4QV4 - chains A and B of the 28 polymer chains in the assembly; structure by X-ray diffraction, 2.70 A resolution.

Chain A:
Protein: Proteasome subunit alpha type-2
From: Saccharomyces cerevisiae
Notes: EC 3.4.25.1; engineered mutation(s): M45T
UniProt: P23639 (PSA2_YEAST); residues 1-250 here = UniProt positions 1-250
Amino-acid sequence (250 residues; each row starts with the number of its first residue):
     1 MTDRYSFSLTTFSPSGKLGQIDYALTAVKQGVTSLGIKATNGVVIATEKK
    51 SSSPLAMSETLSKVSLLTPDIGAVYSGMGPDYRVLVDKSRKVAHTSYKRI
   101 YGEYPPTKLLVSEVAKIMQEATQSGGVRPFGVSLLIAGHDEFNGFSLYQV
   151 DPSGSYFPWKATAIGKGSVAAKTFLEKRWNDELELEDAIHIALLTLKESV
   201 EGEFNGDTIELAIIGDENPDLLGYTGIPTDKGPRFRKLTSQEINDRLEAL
UniProt features mapped onto this chain:
  - cross-link: Lys108 (Glycyl lysine isopeptide (Lys-Gly) (interchain with G-Cter in ubiquitin))

Chain B:
Protein: Proteasome subunit alpha type-3
From: Saccharomyces cerevisiae
Notes: EC 3.4.25.1
UniProt: P23638 (PSA3_YEAST); residues 0-257 here correspond to UniProt positions 1-258 (UniProt number = residue number + 1)
Amino-acid sequence (258 residues; each row starts with the number of its first residue; numbering starts at 0):
     0 MGSRRYDSRTTIFSPEGRLYQVEYALESISHAGTAIGIMASDGIVLAAER
    50 KVTSTLLEQDTSTEKLYKLNDKIAVAVAGLTADAEILINTARIHAQNYLK
   100 TYNEDIPVEILVRRLSDIKQGYTQHGGLRPFGVSFIYAGYDDRYGYQLYT
   150 SNPSGNYTGWKAISVGANTSAAQTLLQMDYKDDMKVDDAIELALKTLSKT
   200 TDSSALTYDRLEFATIRKGANDGEVYQKIFKPQEIKDILVKTGITKKDED
   250 EEADEDMK
Unresolved in the structure: 0, 245-257
UniProt features mapped onto this chain:
  - cross-link (Glycyl lysine isopeptide (Lys-Gly)): Lys99 (interchain with G-Cter in ubiquitin), Lys198 (interchain with G-Cter in ubiquitin), Lys230 (interchain with G-Cter in ubiquitin)

Interface between chain A and chain B:
Contacting residue pairs - 63 pairs, chain A then chain B:
  Arg4(A) - Ser2(B)  hydrogen bond (backbone-side chain)
  Tyr5(A) - Ser2(B)
  Tyr5(A) - Tyr5(B)
  Ser6(A) - Gly125(B)
  Ser6(A) - Leu127(B)
  Phe7(A) - Ser2(B)
  Phe7(A) - Tyr5(B)
  Phe7(A) - Asp6(B)
  Phe7(A) - Gly126(B)
  Ser8(A) - Gly126(B)  hydrogen bond (backbone-backbone)
  Ser8(A) - Leu127(B)
  Ser8(A) - Arg128(B)  hydrogen bond (side chain-backbone)
  Thr10(A) - Arg128(B)
  Thr11(A) - Ser7(B)
  Thr11(A) - Thr9(B)
  Thr11(A) - Gln20(B)
  Phe12(A) - Gln20(B)
  Phe12(A) - Tyr23(B)
  Phe12(A) - Ser27(B)
  Phe12(A) - Leu79(B)  hydrophobic
  Phe12(A) - Arg128(B)
  Phe12(A) - Pro129(B)
  Phe12(A) - Gly131(B)
  Ser13(A) - Tyr23(B)
  Pro14(A) - Tyr23(B)  hydrophobic
  Pro14(A) - Glu26(B)
  Ser15(A) - Glu26(B)
  Ser15(A) - His30(B)
  Gly16(A) - Tyr23(B)
  Gly16(A) - Ser27(B)  hydrogen bond (backbone-side chain)
  Lys38(A) - Glu57(B)  salt bridge
  Ser112(A) - Glu84(B)
  Lys116(A) - Ile85(B)
  Gln119(A) - Ala81(B)
  Gln119(A) - Asp82(B)  hydrogen bond
  Gln119(A) - Ile85(B)
  Gln119(A) - Arg128(B)
  Thr122(A) - Arg128(B)  hydrogen bond (backbone-side chain)
  Gln123(A) - Tyr121(B)
  Gln123(A) - Leu127(B)
  Gln123(A) - Arg128(B)  hydrogen bond (side chain-backbone)
  Gln123(A) - Phe130(B)
  Gly125(A) - Leu127(B)
  Ser153(A) - Ala81(B)
  Gly154(A) - Ala81(B)
  Ser155(A) - Ala81(B)
  Tyr156(A) - Glu84(B)  hydrogen bond
  Phe157(A) - Leu56(B)  hydrophobic
  Pro158(A) - Leu56(B)
  Pro158(A) - Glu57(B)  hydrogen bond (backbone-backbone)
  Pro158(A) - Thr60(B)
  Pro158(A) - Ser61(B)
  Trp159(A) - Ser53(B)
  Trp159(A) - Leu55(B)
  Trp159(A) - Leu56(B)
  Lys160(A) - Thr54(B)
  Lys160(A) - Leu55(B)  hydrogen bond (backbone-backbone)
  Lys160(A) - Leu56(B)
  Lys160(A) - Glu57(B)
  Ala161(A) - Leu55(B)
  Leu175(A) - Leu55(B)  hydrophobic
  Glu176(A) - Thr54(B)
  Glu176(A) - Leu55(B)
Also at the interface, not in a pair above, chain A (34 interface residues in all): Leu18, Ser124, Lys172, Trp179
Also at the interface, not in a pair above, chain B (32 interface residues in all): Ala24, Thr80

Overview:
Chain A and chain B form an interface of 34 and 32 residues respectively, with 10 hydrogen bonds and 1 salt
bridge. Polar contacts include Lys38(A)-Glu57(B), Arg4(A)-Ser2(B) and Ser8(A)-Arg128(B).
Chain A is Proteasome subunit alpha type-2 and chain B is Proteasome subunit alpha type-3, both from
Saccharomyces cerevisiae; the structure, yCP beta5-M45T mutant, was determined by X-ray diffraction, deposited
together with 4QUX, 4QUY, 4QV0, 4QV1, 4QV3, 4QV5 and 42 further entries.
